PDB entry 5N5U | X-ray diffraction, 1.60 A resolution | chain A

== Chain A ==
Molecule: Tyrosine--tRNA ligase
Organism: Methanocaldococcus jannaschii (strain ATCC 43067 / DSM 2661 / JAL-1 / JCM 10045 / NBRC 100440)
Notes: EC 6.1.1.1
UniProtKB: Q57834 (SYY_METJA); residues 1-306 here = UniProt positions 1-306
Chain sequence (314 residues; row label = number of the first residue in the row):
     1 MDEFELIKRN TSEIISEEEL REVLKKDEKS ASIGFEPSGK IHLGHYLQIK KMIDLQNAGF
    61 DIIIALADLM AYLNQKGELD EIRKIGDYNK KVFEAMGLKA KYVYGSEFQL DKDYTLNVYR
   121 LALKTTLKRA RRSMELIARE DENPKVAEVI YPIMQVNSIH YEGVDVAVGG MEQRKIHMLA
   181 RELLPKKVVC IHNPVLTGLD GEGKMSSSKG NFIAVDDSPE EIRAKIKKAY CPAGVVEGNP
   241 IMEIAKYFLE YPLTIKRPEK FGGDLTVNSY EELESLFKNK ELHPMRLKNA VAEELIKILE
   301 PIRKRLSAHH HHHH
Unresolved in the structure: 310-314
Sequence notes: engineered mutation L6 (Met in Q57834), S32 (Tyr in Q57834), A65 (Leu in Q57834), M70 (His in Q57834), S158 (Asp in Q57834), E162 (Leu in Q57834), R286 (Asp in Q57834); expression tag (307-314)
Swiss-Prot annotation at these positions:
  - region (Interaction with t-RNA): K228 to C231, H283 to M285, L287, K288
  - motif: P37 to H45 ('HIGH' region), K204 to S208 ('KMSKS' region)
  - binding site (L-tyrosine): E36, Q173
  - binding site (ATP): S207
  - site: N143 (Interaction with t-RNA)
  - mutagenesis: E107 (E107T: Confers specificity for the non-natural amino acid O-methyl-tyrosine; when associated with Q-32; A-158 and P-162), K288 (K288A: Decreases the rate of aminoacylation more than 200-fold, without effect on tyrosyl adenylate synthesis)
Ligand contacts:
  - 4-Borono-L-phenylalanine (7N8): S32, I33, G34, F35, E36, A65, A67, M70, I137, Y151, Q155, S158, I159, E162, Q173
  - adenosine monophosphate (AMP): I33, G34, F35, E36, H42, G44, H45, Q48, G169, G170, E172, Q173, P194, V195, L196, K204, M205

== Overview ==
Bound to chain A: adenosine monophosphate and 4-Borono-L-phenylalanine. UniProt lists L-tyrosine-binding
residues E36 and Q173, ATP-binding residue S207 and 2 mutagenesis sites.
Chain A is Tyrosine--tRNA ligase (Methanocaldococcus jannaschii (strain ATCC 43067 / DSM 2661 / JAL-1 / JCM
10045 / NBRC 100440)); the structure, Structure of p-boronophenylalanyl tRNA synthetase in complex with
p-boronophenylalanine and adenosine monophosphate, was determined by X-ray diffraction (same publication as
5N5V).
